PDB entry 3CCM | X-ray diffraction, 2.55 A resolution | chains B and 0 of the 31 polymer chains in the assembly

Chain B:
Protein: 50S ribosomal protein L3P
Organism: Haloarcula marismortui
Reference sequence: P20279 (RL3_HALMA); residues 0-337 here correspond to UniProt positions 1-338 (UniProt number = residue number + 1)
Chain sequence (338 residues; each row starts with the number of its first residue; numbering starts at 0):
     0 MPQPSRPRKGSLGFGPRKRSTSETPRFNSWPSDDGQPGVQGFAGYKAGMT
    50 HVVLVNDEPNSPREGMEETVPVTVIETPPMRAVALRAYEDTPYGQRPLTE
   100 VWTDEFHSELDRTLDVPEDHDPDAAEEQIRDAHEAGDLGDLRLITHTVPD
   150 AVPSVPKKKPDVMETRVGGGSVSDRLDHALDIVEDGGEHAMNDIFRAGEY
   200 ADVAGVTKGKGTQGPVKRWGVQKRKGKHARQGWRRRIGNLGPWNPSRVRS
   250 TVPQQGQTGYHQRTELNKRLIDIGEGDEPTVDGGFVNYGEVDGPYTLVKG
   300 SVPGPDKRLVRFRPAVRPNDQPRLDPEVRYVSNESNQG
Unresolved in the structure: 0
Metal / ion sites: Na+ near Gln-230 (its only coordinating residue here); Sr2+: Asn-243, Ser-245; Mg2+ near Gly-337 (its only coordinating residue here)

Chain 0:
Molecule: 23S ribosomal RNA
Organism: Haloarcula marismortui
Notes: engineered mutation(s): G2099A, G2611U
Sequence (2923 nucleotides; each row starts with the number of its first residue):
     1 GUUGGCUACUAUGCCAGCUGGUGGAUUGCUCGGCUCAGGCGCUGAUGAAG
    51 GACGUGCCAAGCUGCGAUAAGCUGUGGGGAGCCGCACGGAGGCGAAGAAC
   101 CACAGAUUUCCGAAUGAGAAUCUCUCUAACAAUUGCUUCGCGCAAUGAGG
   151 AACCCCGAGAACUGAAACAUCUCAGUAUCGGGAGGAACAGAAAACGCAAC
   201 GUGAUGUCGUUAGUAACCGCGAGUGAACGCGAUACAGCCCAAACCGAAGC
   251 CCUCACGGGCAAUGUGGUGUCAGGGCUACCUCUCAUCAGCCGACCGUCUU
   301 CACGAAGUCUCUUGGAAUAGAGCGUGAUACAGGGUGACAACCCCGUACUG
   351 AAGACCAGUACGCUGUGCGGUAGUGCCAGAGUAGCGGGGGUUGGAUAUCC
   401 CUCGCGAAUAACGCAGGCAUCGACUGCGAAGGCUAAACACAACCUGAGAC
   451 CGAUAGUGAACAAGUAGUGUGAACGAACGCUGCAAAGUACCCUCAGAAGG
   501 GAGGCGAAAUAGAGCAUGAAAUCAGUUGGCGAUCGAGCGACAGGGCAUAC
   551 AAGGUCCCUUGACGAAUGACCGAGACGCGAGUCUCCAGUAAGACUCACGG
   601 GAAGCCGAUGUUCUGUCGUACGUUUUGAAAAACGAGCCAGGGAGUGUGUC
   651 UGUAUGGCAAGUCUAACCGGAGUAUCCGGGGAGGCACAGGGAAACCGACA
   701 UGGCCGCAGGGCUUUGCCCGAGGGCCGCCGUCUUCAAGGGCGGGGAGCCA
   751 UGUGGACACGACCCGAAUCCGGACGAUCUACGCAUGGACAAGAUGAAGCG
   801 UGCCGAAAGGCACGUGGAAGUCUGUUAGAGUUGGUGUCCUACAAUACCCU
   851 CUCGUGAUCUAUGUGUAGGGGUGAAAGGCCCAUCGAGUCCGGCAACAGCU
   901 GGUUCCAAUCGAAACAUGUCGAAGCAUGACCUCCGCCGAGGUAGUCUGUG
   951 AGGUAGAGCGACCGAUUGGUGUGUCCGCCUCCGAGAGGAGUCGGCACACC
  1001 UGUCAAACUCCAAACUUACAGACGCUGUUUGACGCGGGGAUUCCGGUGCG
  1051 CGGGGUAAGCCUGUGUACCAGGAGGGGAACAACCCAGAGAUAGGUUAAGG
  1101 UCCCCAAGUGUGGAUUAAGUGUAAUCCUCUGAAGGUGGUCUCGAGCCCUA
  1151 GACAGCCGGGAGGUGAGCUUAGAAGCAGCUACCCUCUAAGAAAAGCGUAA
  1201 CAGCUUACCGGCCGAGGUUUGAGGCGCCCAAAAUGAUCGGGACUCAAAUC
  1251 CACCACCGAGACCUGUCCGUACCACUCAUACUGGUAAUCGAGUAGAUUGG
  1301 CGCUCUAAUUGGAUGGAAGCAGGGGCGAGAGCUCCUGUGGACCGAUUAGU
  1351 GACGAAAAUCCUGGCCAUAGUAGCAGCGAUAGUCGGGUGAGAACCCCGAC
  1401 GGCCUAAUGGAUAAGGGUUCCUCAGCACUGCUGAUCAGCUGAGGGUUAGC
  1451 CGGUCCUAAGUCUCACCGCAACUCGACUGAGACGAAAUGGGAAACAGGUU
  1501 AAUAUUCCUGUGCCAUCAUGCAGUGAAAGUUGACGCCCUGGGGUCGAUCA
  1551 CGCCGGGCAUUCGCCCGGUCGAACCGUCCAACUCCGUGGAAGCCGUAAUG
  1601 GCAGGAAGCGGACGAACGGCGGCAUAGGGAAACGUGAUUCAACCUGGGGC
  1651 CCAUGAAAAGACGAGCAUGAUGUCCGUACCGAGAACCGACACAGGUGUCC
  1701 AUGGCGGCGAAAGCCAAGGCCUGUCGGGAGCAACCAACGUUAGGGAAUUC
  1751 GGCAAGUUAGUCCCGUACCUUCGGAAGAAGGGAUGCCUGCUCCGGAACGG
  1801 AGCAGGUCGCAGUGACUCGGAAGCUCGGACUGUCUAGUAACAACAUAGGU
  1851 GACCGCAAAUCCGCAAGGACUCGUACGGUCACUGAAUCCUGCCCAGUGCA
  1901 GGUAUCUGAACACCUCGUACAAGAGGACGAAGGACCUGUCAACGGCGGGG
  1951 GUAACUAUGACCCUCUUAAGGUAGCGUAGUACCUUGCCGCAUCAGUAGCG
  2001 GCUUGCAUGAAUGGAUUAACCAGAGCUUCACUGUCCCAACGUUGGGCCCG
  2051 GUGAACUGUACAUUCCAGUGCGGAGUCUGGAGACACCCAGGGGGAAGCAA
  2101 AGACCCUAUGGAGCUUUACUGCAGGCUGUCGCUGAGACGUGGUCGCCGAU
  2151 GUGCAGCAUAGGUAGGAGUCGUUACAGAGGUACCCGCGCUAGCGGGCCAC
  2201 CCAGACAACAGUGAAAUACUACCCGUCGGUGACUGCGACUCUCACUCCGG
  2251 GAGGAGGACACCGAUAGCCGGGCAGUUUGACUGGGGCGGUACGCGCUCGA
  2301 AAAGAUAUCGAGCGCGCCCUAUGGUCAUCUCAGCCGGGACAGAGACCCGG
  2351 CGAAGAGUGCAAGAGCAAAAGAUGACUUGACAGUGUUCUUCCCAACGAGG
  2401 AACGCUGACGCGAAAGCGUGGUCUAGCGAACCAAUUAGCCUGCUUGAUGC
  2451 GGGCAAUUGAUGACAGAAAAGCUACCCUAGGGAUAACAGAGUCGUCACUC
  2501 GCAAGAGCACAUAUCGACCGAGUGGCUUGCUACCUCGAUGUCGGUUCCCU
  2551 CCAUCCUGCCCGUGCAGAAGCGGGCAAGGGUGAGGUUGUUCGCCUAUUAA
  2601 AGGAGGUCGUUAGCUGGGUUUAGACCGUCGUGAGACAGGUCGGCUGCUAU
  2651 CUACUGGGUGUGUAAUGGUGUCUGACAAGAACGACCGUAUAGUACGAGAG
  2701 GAACUACGGUUGGUGGCCACUGGUGUACCGGUUGUUCGAGAGAGCACGUG
  2751 CCGGGUAGCCACGCCACACGGGGUAAGAGCUGAACGCAUCUAAGCUCGAA
  2801 ACCCACUUGGAAAAGAGACACCGCCGAGGUCCCGCGUACAAGACGCGGUC
  2851 GAUAGACUCGGGGUGUGCGCGUCGAGGUAACGAGACGUUAAGCCCACGAG
  2901 CACUAACAGACCAAAGCCAUCAU
Unresolved in the structure: 1-9, 126-127, 715, 971-998, 1560, 1952-1963, 2137-2236, 2339-2343, 2665-2666, 2915-2923
Modified / non-standard residues: 1MA (6-hydro-1-methyladenosine-5'-monophosphate) at position 628, OMU (o2'-methyluridine 5'-monophosphate) at position 2587, OMG (o2'-methylguanosine-5'-monophosphate) at position 2588, UR3 (3-methyluridine-5'-monophoshate) at position 2619, PSU (pseudouridine-5'-monophosphate) at position 2621
Metal / ion sites: Mg2+ site 1 near G28 (its only coordinating residue here); Na+ site 1: C40, G41, C443; Na+ site 2: G56, G61; Sr2+ site 1: C85, A86, C87 (shared with 1 residue of chain T); Sr2+ site 2: C85 (shared with 1 residue of chain T); Na+ site 3: U107, U108; Mg2+ site 2 near U115 (its only coordinating residue here); Na+ site 4: C130, U146; Na+ site 5: C141, G142; Sr2+ site 3: G147, A183 (shared with 1 residue of chain M); K+ site 1: C162, U163, U172; Mg2+ site 3: C162, U2276; 55 more Na+ sites not listed; 64 more Mg2+ sites not listed; 64 more Sr2+ sites not listed; 1 more K+ sites not listed

Interface between chain B and chain 0:
Pairs across the interface (337):
  Pro-1(B) with C2591(0), phosphate contact
  Gln-2(B) with U2545(0), hydrogen bond to the phosphate; U2546(0), phosphate contact; C2547(0), base contact
  Pro-3(B) with G2582(0), phosphate contact; A2583(0), phosphate contact
  Ser-4(B) with U2581(0), phosphate contact; G2582(0), hydrogen bond to the phosphate
  Arg-5(B) with C2547(0), salt bridge to the phosphate; C2548(0), salt bridge to the phosphate; U2581(0), hydrogen bond to the phosphate
  Pro-6(B) with G2580(0), phosphate contact; U2581(0), phosphate contact; G2713(0), sugar contact
  Arg-7(B) with C2548(0), hydrogen bond to the phosphate; C2549(0), salt bridge to the phosphate; U2714(0), phosphate contact
  Lys-8(B) with C2547(0), phosphate contact; C2548(0), hydrogen bond to the phosphate
  Gly-9(B) with U2714(0), hydrogen bond to the phosphate; G2715(0), phosphate contact
  Ser-10(B) with A2681(0), hydrogen bond to the base; U2714(0), hydrogen bond to the phosphate; G2715(0), hydrogen bond to the phosphate
  Leu-11(B) with A2678(0), hydrogen bond to the sugar; G2679(0), sugar contact
  Gly-12(B) with A2678(0), base contact; G2679(0), sugar contact; U2807(0), base contact; U2808(0), sugar contact
  Phe-13(B) with U2714(0), sugar contact; G2715(0), sugar contact; U2807(0), sugar contact; U2808(0), sugar contact
  Gly-14(B) with U2808(0), hydrogen bond to the sugar; G2809(0), sugar contact
  Pro-15(B) with G2656(0), phosphate contact; G2809(0), sugar contact
  Arg-16(B) with G2656(0), hydrogen bond to the phosphate; G2715(0), salt bridge to the phosphate
  Lys-17(B) with G2656(0), phosphate contact; G2657(0), phosphate contact; G2809(0), phosphate contact; G2810(0), salt bridge to the phosphate
  Arg-18(B) with G2657(0), hydrogen bond to the phosphate; G2658(0), salt bridge to the phosphate; C2839(0), hydrogen bond to the phosphate; G2842(0), hydrogen bond to the base; A2843(0), hydrogen bond to the base
  Thr-20(B) with G2810(0), hydrogen bond to the phosphate
  Glu-22(B) with U2837(0), base contact
  Arg-25(B) with U2671(0), salt bridge to the phosphate; C2672(0), salt bridge to the phosphate
  Asn-27(B) with U2807(0), hydrogen bond to the phosphate; U2808(0), hydrogen bond to the phosphate
  Ser-28(B) with C2806(0), hydrogen bond to the phosphate; U2807(0), phosphate contact
  Lys-45(B) with C2717(0), hydrogen bond to the phosphate; C2718(0), salt bridge to the phosphate
  Met-48(B) with C2717(0), hydrogen bond to the sugar; C2718(0), sugar contact; A2719(0), sugar contact
  Thr-49(B) with A2719(0), hydrogen bond to the sugar
  His-50(B) with A2719(0), hydrogen bond to the sugar
  Asn-59(B) with C2707(0), phosphate contact; G2708(0), sugar contact
  Pro-70(B) with A2719(0), base contact; C2764(0), sugar contact
  Arg-85(B) with G2670(0), base contact; U2671(0), hydrogen bond to the base; C2672(0), hydrogen bond to the sugar; C2819(0), hydrogen bond to the base
  Tyr-87(B) with C2672(0), hydrogen bond to the sugar; U2673(0), sugar contact
  Tyr-92(B) with G2674(0), sugar contact; G2815(0), hydrogen bond to the base
  Gly-93(B) with G2674(0), phosphate contact
  Gln-94(B) with U2673(0), hydrogen bond to the sugar; G2674(0), hydrogen bond to the phosphate
  Arg-95(B) with G2817(0), sugar contact; A2818(0), sugar contact
  Pro-96(B) with C2672(0), sugar contact; A2818(0), hydrogen bond to the sugar; C2819(0), sugar contact
  Leu-97(B) with C2819(0), phosphate contact
  Thr-98(B) with C2819(0), sugar contact; A2820(0), phosphate contact
  Glu-99(B) with C2819(0), hydrogen bond to the sugar; A2820(0), sugar contact
  Trp-101(B) with A2820(0), hydrogen bond to the sugar
  Arg-111(B) with G2847(0), salt bridge to the phosphate; G2848(0), salt bridge to the phosphate
  Thr-112(B) with U2669(0), hydrogen bond to the sugar; G2670(0), sugar contact
  Leu-113(B) with U2669(0), sugar contact; G2670(0), sugar contact
  Asp-114(B) with G2668(0), hydrogen bond to the base; U2669(0), sugar contact; C2821(0), hydrogen bond to the sugar; C2822(0), sugar contact; A2827(0), hydrogen bond to the sugar; G2828(0), phosphate contact
  Val-115(B) with C2821(0), hydrogen bond to the sugar; C2822(0), sugar contact
  Pro-116(B) with C2821(0), sugar contact
  Glu-117(B) with C2821(0), phosphate contact; C2822(0), hydrogen bond to the phosphate; G2823(0), phosphate contact
  Asp-118(B) with C2821(0), phosphate contact; C2822(0), hydrogen bond to the phosphate
  His-119(B) with A2820(0), phosphate contact; C2821(0), salt bridge to the phosphate
  Arg-141(B) with C2672(0), hydrogen bond to the phosphate; U2673(0), salt bridge to the phosphate
  Ile-143(B) with U2671(0), sugar contact
  Val-154(B) with U2837(0), base contact
  Pro-155(B) with C2846(0), sugar contact; G2847(0), sugar contact; U2853(0), sugar contact
  Lys-156(B) with U2837(0), base contact; C2846(0), phosphate contact; G2847(0), phosphate contact
  Lys-157(B) with G2847(0), hydrogen bond to the phosphate; G2848(0), salt bridge to the phosphate; G2851(0), hydrogen bond to the phosphate; A2852(0), salt bridge to the phosphate
  Lys-158(B) with C2846(0), phosphate contact; G2847(0), hydrogen bond to the phosphate
  Val-161(B) with G2670(0), sugar contact; U2671(0), phosphate contact
  Met-162(B) with U2671(0), phosphate contact; C2672(0), phosphate contact
  Glu-163(B) with U2671(0), hydrogen bond to the sugar; C2672(0), hydrogen bond to the phosphate
  Thr-206(B) with G2716(0), sugar contact; C2717(0), phosphate contact
  Lys-207(B) with C2717(0), hydrogen bond to the phosphate; C2718(0), salt bridge to the phosphate; C2759(0), salt bridge to the phosphate; A2838(0), phosphate contact
  Gly-208(B) with A2838(0), hydrogen bond to the phosphate; C2839(0), phosphate contact
  Lys-209(B) with C2760(0), salt bridge to the phosphate; C2839(0), hydrogen bond to the phosphate
  Gly-210(B) with C2839(0), hydrogen bond to the phosphate; A2840(0), phosphate contact
  Thr-211(B) with A1732(0), hydrogen bond to the sugar; A1733(0), sugar contact; A2840(0), hydrogen bond to the phosphate
  Gln-212(B) with A1732(0), sugar contact; A1733(0), sugar contact
  Gly-213(B) with A1733(0), hydrogen bond to the phosphate; C1734(0), phosphate contact
  Val-215(B) with A2039(0), phosphate contact
  Lys-216(B) with C2760(0), salt bridge to the phosphate
  Arg-217(B) with U2655(0), hydrogen bond to the sugar; G2656(0), salt bridge to the phosphate
  Val-220(B) with C2547(0), phosphate contact
  Gln-221(B) with A2038(0), phosphate contact; U2546(0), sugar contact; C2547(0), hydrogen bond to the phosphate
  Lys-222(B) with A2038(0), hydrogen bond to the phosphate; A2039(0), phosphate contact
  Arg-223(B) with G2613(0), hydrogen bond to the sugar; C2614(0), hydrogen bond to the sugar
  Lys-224(B) with C2035(0), phosphate contact; C2036(0), salt bridge to the phosphate; C2037(0), hydrogen bond to the phosphate; A2038(0), salt bridge to the phosphate
  Gly-225(B) with U2034(0), hydrogen bond to the phosphate; C2035(0), hydrogen bond to the phosphate
  Lys-226(B) with U835(0), phosphate contact; G1751(0), hydrogen bond to the base; C1753(0), sugar contact; U2615(0), phosphate contact; G2616(0), salt bridge to the phosphate
  His-227(B) with G2544(0), base contact; C2614(0), hydrogen bond to the sugar; U2615(0), sugar contact
  Arg-229(B) with U835(0), salt bridge to the phosphate; G836(0), phosphate contact; C1753(0), hydrogen bond to the base; A1754(0), hydrogen bond to the sugar
  Gln-230(B) with U835(0), hydrogen bond to the phosphate; G836(0), phosphate contact; U837(0), phosphate contact; C2614(0), phosphate contact; U2615(0), phosphate contact
  Gly-231(B) with C1735(0), sugar contact; A1736(0), phosphate contact
  Trp-232(B) with C1735(0), phosphate contact; G2092(0), hydrogen bond to the phosphate; G2613(0), sugar contact; C2614(0), sugar contact
  Arg-233(B) with C1735(0), hydrogen bond to the phosphate; A1736(0), salt bridge to the phosphate
  Arg-234(B) with C1734(0), salt bridge to the phosphate; C1735(0), hydrogen bond to the phosphate; A2039(0), salt bridge to the phosphate
  Arg-235(B) with C1734(0), hydrogen bond to the sugar; C1735(0), sugar contact; G2091(0), phosphate contact; G2092(0), salt bridge to the phosphate
  Ile-236(B) with U2546(0), sugar contact
  Gly-237(B) with U2546(0), hydrogen bond to the sugar; G2613(0), base contact
  Asn-238(B) with G2093(0), phosphate contact; U2546(0), base contact; C2547(0), hydrogen bond to the base; G2609(0), base contact; U2610(0), base contact
  Leu-239(B) with G2091(0), base contact; G2092(0), phosphate contact; G2093(0), hydrogen bond to the phosphate
  Gly-240(B) with G2093(0), sugar contact; G2609(0), base contact
  Pro-241(B) with G2093(0), hydrogen bond to the sugar; C2548(0), base contact; G2606(0), base contact; G2609(0), sugar contact
  Trp-242(B) with G2093(0), sugar contact; G2094(0), sugar contact; A2096(0), sugar contact; U2607(0), stacking on the base; G2609(0), hydrogen bond to the sugar; U2610(0), phosphate contact
  Asn-243(B) with G2073(0), base contact; G2606(0), hydrogen bond to the sugar; U2607(0), hydrogen bond to the phosphate
  Pro-244(B) with U1234(0), base contact; C2066(0), phosphate contact; G2093(0), sugar contact
  Ser-245(B) with G2093(0), hydrogen bond to the base; G2094(0), sugar contact
  Arg-246(B) with U1234(0), hydrogen bond to the base; C2065(0), hydrogen bond to the phosphate; C2066(0), salt bridge to the phosphate; G2093(0), base contact; A2653(0), sugar contact
  Val-247(B) with G2093(0), base contact; A2653(0), hydrogen bond to the sugar; C2654(0), sugar contact
  Arg-248(B) with U1234(0), hydrogen bond to the sugar; C2548(0), sugar contact; C2549(0), hydrogen bond to the sugar; G2606(0), base contact; C2654(0), sugar contact
  Ser-249(B) with C2654(0), phosphate contact; U2655(0), phosphate contact
  Thr-250(B) with C2548(0), hydrogen bond to the sugar; C2549(0), sugar contact
  Val-251(B) with C2548(0), sugar contact
  Pro-252(B) with C2547(0), phosphate contact; C2548(0), sugar contact
  Gln-253(B) with G2090(0), hydrogen bond to the base; G2091(0), hydrogen bond to the base; C2654(0), hydrogen bond to the sugar; U2655(0), hydrogen bond to the sugar
  Gln-254(B) with A1733(0), sugar contact; G2090(0), hydrogen bond to the sugar; U2655(0), hydrogen bond to the sugar
  Gly-255(B) with G2656(0), sugar contact
  Gln-256(B) with G2656(0), hydrogen bond to the sugar; G2657(0), sugar contact; C2839(0), hydrogen bond to the phosphate
  Tyr-259(B) with A2838(0), sugar contact; C2844(0), sugar contact
  His-260(B) with G2716(0), salt bridge to the phosphate
  Gln-261(B) with U2808(0), hydrogen bond to the phosphate; G2809(0), phosphate contact
  Arg-262(B) with G2715(0), hydrogen bond to the phosphate; G2716(0), salt bridge to the phosphate; U2808(0), phosphate contact
  Thr-263(B) with U2807(0), hydrogen bond to the phosphate; U2808(0), hydrogen bond to the phosphate
  Glu-264(B) with G2715(0), hydrogen bond to the base; G2716(0), hydrogen bond to the sugar; C2765(0), base contact
  Leu-265(B) with A2766(0), hydrogen bond to the sugar
  Asn-266(B) with A2766(0), sugar contact; C2767(0), hydrogen bond to the phosphate
  Lys-267(B) with C2765(0), hydrogen bond to the sugar; A2766(0), hydrogen bond to the sugar
  Asp-281(B) with G2861(0), hydrogen bond to the sugar
  Gly-282(B) with G2860(0), hydrogen bond to the base; G2861(0), sugar contact; G2898(0), sugar contact
  Gly-283(B) with G2898(0), sugar contact
  Phe-284(B) with C2897(0), sugar contact; G2898(0), sugar contact
  Val-285(B) with A2757(0), phosphate contact; G2758(0), phosphate contact; C2897(0), sugar contact
  Asn-286(B) with A2757(0), sugar contact; C2897(0), hydrogen bond to the sugar; G2898(0), phosphate contact
  Tyr-287(B) with G2898(0), sugar contact
  Gly-288(B) with G2898(0), phosphate contact; A2899(0), phosphate contact
  Glu-289(B) with G2898(0), sugar contact; A2899(0), sugar contact
  Lys-298(B) with C2765(0), sugar contact; A2766(0), salt bridge to the phosphate
  Gly-299(B) with C2765(0), sugar contact
  Ser-300(B) with G2716(0), hydrogen bond to the base; C2717(0), sugar contact; C2765(0), hydrogen bond to the base
  Val-301(B) with C2717(0), sugar contact
  Pro-302(B) with G2716(0), sugar contact; C2717(0), sugar contact
  Gly-303(B) with C2717(0), hydrogen bond to the phosphate; C2718(0), phosphate contact
  Pro-304(B) with U2837(0), phosphate contact
  Asp-305(B) with U2837(0), sugar contact
  Lys-306(B) with U2837(0), salt bridge to the phosphate
  Arg-307(B) with U2837(0), hydrogen bond to the base; A2838(0), salt bridge to the phosphate
  Arg-312(B) with U2807(0), salt bridge to the phosphate
  Arg-316(B) with C2682(0), salt bridge to the phosphate; C2767(0), hydrogen bond to the phosphate; A2768(0), hydrogen bond to the phosphate; C2806(0), sugar contact
  Asn-318(B) with C2767(0), hydrogen bond to the phosphate; A2768(0), hydrogen bond to the phosphate
  Ser-334(B) with G2861(0), hydrogen bond to the sugar; G2862(0), hydrogen bond to the phosphate
  Asn-335(B) with A2719(0), sugar contact; A2757(0), phosphate contact
  Gln-336(B) with U2756(0), phosphate contact; A2757(0), phosphate contact; G2860(0), base contact; G2861(0), hydrogen bond to the base; G2862(0), sugar contact; C2897(0), hydrogen bond to the base
  Gly-337(B) with U2756(0), hydrogen bond to the phosphate; A2757(0), hydrogen bond to the phosphate; G2862(0), phosphate contact
Other interface residues (no listed pair), chain B (147 interface residues in all): Ser-19, Glu-57, Thr-257, Arg-310, Val-315, Pro-317
Other interface residues (no listed pair), chain 0 (128 interface residues in all): G834, C1750, A2089, A2095, U2539, G2603, A2604, A2680, G2712, C2720, G2845, G2863

Overview:
147 residues of chain B face 128 of chain 0 across their interface; the contacts include 120 hydrogen bonds,
36 salt bridges and 1 aromatic stacking contact. Polar contacts include Ser-10(B)/A2681(0), Arg-18(B)/G2842(0)
and Arg-18(B)/A2843(0). Asn-243(B) and Ser-245(B) form the Sr2+ site.
Here chain B is 50S ribosomal protein L3P and chain 0 is 23S ribosomal RNA, both from Haloarcula marismortui.
Entry 3CCM (Structure of Anisomycin resistant 50S Ribosomal Subunit: 23S rRNA mutation G2611U) was determined
by X-ray diffraction (same publication as 3CC2, 3CC4, 3CC7, 3CCE, 3CCJ, 3CCL and 6 further entries).
